Entry 1GKA (X-ray diffraction, 3.23 A resolution); this record covers chains A and B.

Chain A:
Name: Crustacyanin A1 subunit
Organism: Homarus gammarus
Amino-acid sequence (180 residues; each row starts with the number of its first residue):
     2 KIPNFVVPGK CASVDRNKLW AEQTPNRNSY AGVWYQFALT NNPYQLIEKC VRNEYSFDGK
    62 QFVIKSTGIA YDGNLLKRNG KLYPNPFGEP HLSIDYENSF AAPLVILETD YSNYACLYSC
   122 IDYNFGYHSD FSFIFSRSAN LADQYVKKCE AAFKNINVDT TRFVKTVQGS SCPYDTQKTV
Disulfides: Cys12-Cys121, Cys51-Cys173, Cys117-Cys150
Residues lining bound ligands:
  - astaxanthin (AXT), molecule 1: Ile3, Pro4, Phe6, Val7, Asn43, Tyr45, Gln46, Asn54, Ser67, Ile95, Tyr97, Ala103, Leu105, Ser120, Ile122, Tyr124, Asn125, Phe126, Tyr128, Phe132, Phe134, Phe136
  - astaxanthin (AXT), molecule 2: Asn86, Phe88, Glu90, His92, Ser94, Phe101, Ala102, Ala103, Pro104, Ile122
From the paper describing this entry:
  - binding site for astaxanthin: Ile3, Pro4, Phe6, Val7, Tyr45, Gln46, Asn54, Tyr56, Ser67, Asn86, Glu90, His92, Ser94, Ile95, Tyr97, Phe101, Pro104, Ile122, Tyr124, Phe126, Tyr128, Phe132, Phe134, Phe136
  - conformationally variable residues: Pro4, Phe6, Val7, Phe101
  - binding site for dodecane: Phe101
  - contacts within the chain: Thr177-Thr180

Chain B:
Name: Crustacyanin A2 subunit
Organism: Homarus gammarus
UniProt: P80007 (CRA2_HOMGA); numbering as in UniProt (aligned over 1-174)
Amino-acid sequence (174 residues; each row starts with the number of its first residue):
     1 DGIPSFVTAG KCASVANQDN FDLRRYAGRW YQTHIIENAY QPVTRCIHSN YEYSTNDYGF
    61 KVTTAGFNPN DEYLKIDFKV YPTKEFPAAH MLIDAPSVFA APYEVIETDY ETYSCVYSCI
   121 TTDNYKSEFA FVFSRTPQTS GPAVEKTAAV FNKNGVEFSK FVPVSHTAEC VYRA
Disulfides: Cys12-Cys119, Cys46-Cys170
Residues lining bound ligands:
  - astaxanthin (AXT), molecule 1: Gly2, Ile3, Pro4, Phe6, Val7, Gln32, Asn38, Tyr40, Gln41, Thr64, Ile76, Phe78, Ile93, Ala95, Val98, Phe99, Ala101, Ser118, Ile120, Thr122, Asp123, Tyr125, Ser127, Phe129, Phe131
  - astaxanthin (AXT), molecule 2: Phe86, His90, Phe99, Ala100, Ala101, Pro102, Ile120
From the paper describing this entry:
  - binding site for astaxanthin: Ile3, Pro4, Phe6, Gln32, Tyr40, Gln41, Ser49, Tyr51, Thr64, Ile76, Phe78, Phe86, His90, Ile93, Phe99, Pro102, Ile120, Thr122, Asp123, Tyr125, Phe129, Phe131
  - binding site for dodecane: Phe99

Chain A / chain B interface:
Pairs across the interface (31; chain A residue first):
  Lys2(A) with Asp94(B); Ala95(B); Pro96(B); Ser97(B); Val98(B), hydrogen bond (side chain-backbone); Ala100(B)
  Ile3(A) with Ala100(B)
  Pro87(A) with Ile3(B), hydrophobic
  Phe88(A) with Tyr125(B), hydrophobic
  Glu90(A) with Tyr125(B), hydrogen bond
  Asp96(A) with Asp1(B); Gly2(B), hydrogen bond (side chain-backbone)
  Glu98(A) with Asp1(B), hydrogen bond (side chain-backbone)
  Ser100(A) with Asp1(B), hydrogen bond (backbone-backbone)
  Phe101(A) with Gly2(B); Pro4(B), hydrophobic
  Ala102(A) with Gly2(B), hydrogen bond (backbone-backbone)
  Ile122(A) with Thr122(B); Asp123(B)
  Asp123(A) with Thr121(B); Thr122(B); Asp123(B), hydrogen bond (backbone-side chain)
  Tyr124(A) with Thr121(B)
  Asn125(A) with Cys12(B); Cys119(B), hydrogen bond (side chain-backbone); Ile120(B); Thr121(B), hydrogen bond (side chain-backbone)
  Phe126(A) with Phe86(B), hydrophobic; His90(B); Glu104(B)
  Tyr128(A) with Glu85(B)
Other interface residues (no listed pair), chain A (19 interface residues in all): Lys82, Tyr84, Cys121
Other interface residues (no listed pair), chain B (24 interface residues in all): Tyr81, Leu92, Phe99

In short:
19 residues of chain A and 24 residues of chain B are in contact; the contacts include 9 hydrogen bonds. Polar
contacts include Lys2(A)-Val98(B), Glu90(A)-Tyr125(B) and Asp96(A)-Gly2(B). From the paper: a binding site for
astaxanthin at Ile3(A), Pro4(A) and Ile3(B) among others; a binding site for dodecane at Phe101(A) and
Phe99(B).
Chain A is Crustacyanin A1 subunit and chain B is Crustacyanin A2 subunit, both from Homarus gammarus; the
structure, The molecular basis of the coloration mechanism in lobster shell. beta-crustacyanin at 3.2 A
resolution, was determined by X-ray diffraction.
